6VOA - chains C and I of the 9 polymer chains in the assembly; structure by electron microscopy, 4.00 A resolution.

Chain C:
Protein: Bardet-Biedl syndrome 7 protein homolog
Organism: Bos taurus
UniProt: F1MB52 (F1MB52_BOVIN); numbering as in UniProt (aligned over 1-715)
Amino-acid sequence (715 residues; row label = number of the first residue in the row):
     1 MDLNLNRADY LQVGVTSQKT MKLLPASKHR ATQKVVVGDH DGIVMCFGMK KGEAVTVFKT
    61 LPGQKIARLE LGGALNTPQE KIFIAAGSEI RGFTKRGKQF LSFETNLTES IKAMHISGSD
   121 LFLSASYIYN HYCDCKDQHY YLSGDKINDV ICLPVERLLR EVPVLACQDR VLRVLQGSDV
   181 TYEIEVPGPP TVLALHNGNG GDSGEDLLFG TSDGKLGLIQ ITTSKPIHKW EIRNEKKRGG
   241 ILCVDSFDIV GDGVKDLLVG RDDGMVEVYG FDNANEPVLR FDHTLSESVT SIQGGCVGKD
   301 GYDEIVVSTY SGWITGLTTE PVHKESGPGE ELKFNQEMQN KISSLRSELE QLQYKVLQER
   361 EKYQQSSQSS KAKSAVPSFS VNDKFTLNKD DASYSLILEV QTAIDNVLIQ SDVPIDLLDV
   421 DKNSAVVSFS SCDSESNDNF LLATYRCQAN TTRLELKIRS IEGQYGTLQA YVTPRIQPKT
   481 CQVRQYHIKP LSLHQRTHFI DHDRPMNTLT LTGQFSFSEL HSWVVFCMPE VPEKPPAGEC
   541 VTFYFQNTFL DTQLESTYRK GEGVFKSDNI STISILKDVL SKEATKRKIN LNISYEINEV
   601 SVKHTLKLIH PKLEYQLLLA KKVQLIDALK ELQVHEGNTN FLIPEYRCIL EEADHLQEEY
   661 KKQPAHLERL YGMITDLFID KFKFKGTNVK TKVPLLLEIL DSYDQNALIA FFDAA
Disordered / not traced: 1, 27-29, 332-334, 368-376, 413-421, 431-441, 467, 491-493, 588-595

Chain I:
Protein: Bardet-Biedl syndrome 9
Organism: Bos taurus
UniProt: E1BHJ5 (E1BHJ5_BOVIN); residue numbers follow UniProt; this construct covers 1-887
Amino-acid sequence (887 residues; each row starts with the number of its first residue):
     1 MSLFKARDWW STVLGDKEEF DQGCLCLADV DNTGNGQDKI IVGSFMGYLR IFNPHPVKTG
    61 DGAQAEDLLL EVHLRDPILQ VEVGKFVSGT EMLHLAVLHS RKLCVYSVSG TLGNVEHGNQ
   121 YQIKLMYEHN LQRTACNMTY GSFGGVKGRD LICIQSVDGM LMVFEQESYA FGRFLPGSLL
   181 PGPLAYSSRT DSFITVSSCH QVESYKYQVL AFATDADKRQ ETEQQKHGSG KRLVVDWTLN
   241 IGEQAIDICI VSFIQSASSV FVLGERNFFC LKDNGQIQFM KKLDYSPSCF LPYCSVSEGT
   301 INTLIGNHNN MLHIYQDVTL KWATQLPHVP VAVRVGCLHD LKGVIVTLSD DGHLQCSYLG
   361 TDPSLFQAPK VESRELNYDE LDMELKELQK VIKNVNKSQD VWPLTEREDD LKVSAMVSPN
   421 FDSVSQATDV EVGADLVPSV TVKVTLKNRV ALQKIKLSIY VQPPLVLTGD QFTFEFMAPE
   481 MTRTVGFSVY LKGSYSPPEL EGNAVVSYSR PTERNPDGIP RVSQCKFRLP LKLVCLPGQP
   541 SKTASHKLTI DTNKSPVSLL SLFPGFAKQS EDDQVNVMGF RFLGGSQVTL LASKTSQRYR
   601 IQSEQFEDLW LITNELIIRL QEYFEKQGIK DFTCSFSGSV PLEEYFELID HHFELRINGE
   661 KLEELLSERA VQFRAIQRRL LTRFKDKTPA PLQHLDTLLD GTYKQVIALA DAVEENQDNL
   721 FQSFTRLKSA THLVILLIGL WQKLSADQIA ILEAAFLPLQ QDTQELGWEE TVDAALSHLL
   781 KTCLSKSSKE QALNLNSQLG IPKDTSQLKK HITLFCDRLA KGGRLCLSTD AAAPQTMVMP
   841 GGCATIPESD LEGRSIDQDS SELFTNHKHL MVETPVPEVS PLQGVTE
Disordered / not traced: 1, 57-62, 214-233, 398-409, 421-438, 568-574, 829-887

How chain C and chain I interact:
Pairs across the interface (21; chain C residue first):
  Q624(C) - H694(I)
  L625(C) - H694(I)
  L625(C) - T697(I)
  L625(C) - L698(I)  hydrophobic
  D627(C) - Q693(I)
  A628(C) - Q693(I)
  L629(C) - L698(I)  hydrophobic
  E631(C) - R683(I)  salt bridge
  E631(C) - Q693(I)  hydrogen bond
  E631(C) - L695(I)
  L632(C) - I676(I)  hydrophobic
  L632(C) - R679(I)
  L632(C) - L695(I)  hydrophobic
  H635(C) - R679(I)  hydrogen bond
  E636(C) - A675(I)
  N640(C) - E668(I)
  F641(C) - V671(I)  hydrophobic
  F641(C) - Q672(I)  hydrogen bond (backbone-side chain)
  L642(C) - Q672(I)
  I643(C) - Q672(I)
  Y646(C) - L698(I)
Other interface residues (no listed pair), chain I (13 interface residues in all): R669

In short:
14 residues of chain C and 13 residues of chain I are in contact, with 3 hydrogen bonds and 1 salt bridge.
Among the polar pairs are E631(C)-R683(I), E631(C)-Q693(I) and H635(C)-R679(I).
Here chain C is Bardet-Biedl syndrome 7 protein homolog and chain I is Bardet-Biedl syndrome 9, both from Bos
taurus. Entry 6VOA (Cryo-EM structure of the BBSome-ARL6 complex) was determined by electron microscopy
together with 6VNW from the same study.
